PDB entry 6RDM | electron microscopy, 3.44 A resolution | chains Q and S of the 20 polymer chains in the assembly

# Chain Q
Name: epsilon: Polytomella F-ATP synthase epsilon subunit
Organism: Polytomella sp. Pringsheim 198.80
Amino-acid sequence (74 residues; row label = number of the first residue in the row):
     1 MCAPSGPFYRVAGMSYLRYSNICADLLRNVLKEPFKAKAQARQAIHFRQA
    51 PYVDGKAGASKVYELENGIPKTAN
Disordered / not traced: 1-2

# Chain S
Name: ATP synthase gamma chain, mitochondrial
Organism: Polytomella sp. Pringsheim 198.80
UniProtKB: Q4LDE7 (Q4LDE7_9CHLO); residue numbers follow UniProt; this construct covers 1-317
Amino-acid sequence (317 residues; row label = number of the first residue in the row):
     1 MALRKAVLSLGLSQGVAAEAVLGSGMFNAVQHESVRYASNQAVKQRIRAI
    51 KNIGKITKAMKMVAASKMKNAQIAVEQSRGLVDPFVRLFGDFPAVNSNKS
   101 VVVAVTSDKGLCGGLNSNITKYTRATLATTESEGKDVVVVSIGDKGRSQL
   151 TRIESQRYQLAIADTYKVRVTFGQASLIVEELIKHNPQSYQILFNKFRSA
   201 ISFKPTVATILSPDLLEKQLEDVTGNSLDAYDIEASHERSDVLRDLTEFH
   251 LGVTLYNAMLENNCSEHASRMSAMENSTKSAGEMLGKLTLDYNRKRQATI
   301 TTELIEIIAGASALMDE
Disordered / not traced: 1-38, 316-317

# Chain Q / chain S interface
Pairs across the interface (58):
  S5(Q) - D241(S)
  G6(Q) - H237(S)  hydrogen bond (backbone-side chain)
  G6(Q) - D241(S)
  P7(Q) - H237(S)
  Y9(Q) - D245(S)  hydrogen bond
  R10(Q) - R244(S)
  R10(Q) - D245(S)  salt bridge
  R10(Q) - E248(S)  salt bridge
  S15(Q) - E248(S)
  Y16(Q) - D245(S)
  Y16(Q) - E248(S)  hydrogen bond (backbone-side chain)
  L17(Q) - S176(S)
  L17(Q) - V179(S)  hydrophobic
  L17(Q) - E248(S)
  L17(Q) - F249(S)  hydrophobic
  R18(Q) - E180(S)  salt bridge
  N21(Q) - F172(S)
  N21(Q) - G173(S)
  N21(Q) - S176(S)  hydrogen bond
  A41(Q) - R169(S)
  R42(Q) - T171(S)
  Q43(Q) - T171(S)
  A44(Q) - T171(S)  hydrogen bond (backbone-side chain)
  I45(Q) - T171(S)
  I45(Q) - G173(S)
  I45(Q) - Q174(S)
  I45(Q) - L177(S)  hydrophobic
  H46(Q) - D164(S)
  H46(Q) - V168(S)
  F47(Q) - I162(S)  hydrophobic
  F47(Q) - A163(S)
  F47(Q) - D164(S)
  F47(Q) - Q174(S)
  F47(Q) - L177(S)  hydrophobic
  F47(Q) - I178(S)  hydrophobic
  R48(Q) - D144(S)  salt bridge
  R48(Q) - I162(S)
  R48(Q) - A163(S)  hydrogen bond (backbone-backbone)
  R48(Q) - D164(S)
  Q49(Q) - L160(S)
  Q49(Q) - A161(S)
  Q49(Q) - E181(S)
  A50(Q) - Q159(S)
  A50(Q) - L160(S)
  A50(Q) - A161(S)  hydrogen bond (backbone-backbone)
  P51(Q) - Q159(S)
  Y52(Q) - R147(S)
  Y52(Q) - Y158(S)
  Y52(Q) - Q159(S)  hydrogen bond (backbone-backbone)
  Y52(Q) - A161(S)  hydrophobic
  D54(Q) - S155(S)
  G55(Q) - T151(S)
  G55(Q) - S155(S)
  G55(Q) - Y158(S)
  K56(Q) - R147(S)  hydrogen bond (side chain-backbone)
  K56(Q) - T151(S)
  I69(Q) - G173(S)
  N74(Q) - K184(S)
Also at the interface, not in a pair above, chain Q (29 interface residues in all): Y63, P70
Also at the interface, not in a pair above, chain S (36 interface residues in all): Q156, T165, K167, I183, S236, G252

# Overview
29 residues of chain Q and 36 residues of chain S are in contact, with 9 hydrogen bonds and 4 salt bridges.
Among the polar pairs are R10(Q)-D245(S), R10(Q)-E248(S) and R18(Q)-E180(S).
Here chain Q is epsilon: Polytomella F-ATP synthase epsilon subunit and chain S is ATP synthase gamma chain,
mitochondrial, both from Polytomella sp. Pringsheim 198.80. Entry 6RDM (Cryo-EM structure of Polytomella F-ATP
synthase, Rotary substate 1B, focussed refinement of F1 head and rotor) was determined by electron microscopy
(same publication as 6RD4, 6RD5, 6RD6, 6RD7, 6RD8, 6RD9 and 46 further entries).
